Entry 4BW2 (X-ray diffraction, 1.92 A resolution); this record covers chain A.

[Chain A]
Name: Bromodomain-containing protein 4
Organism: Homo sapiens
Notes: fragment: n-terminal bromodomain, residues 42-168
UniProt: O60885 (BRD4_HUMAN); residue numbers follow UniProt; this construct covers 44-168
Amino-acid sequence (127 residues; row label = number of the first residue in the row):
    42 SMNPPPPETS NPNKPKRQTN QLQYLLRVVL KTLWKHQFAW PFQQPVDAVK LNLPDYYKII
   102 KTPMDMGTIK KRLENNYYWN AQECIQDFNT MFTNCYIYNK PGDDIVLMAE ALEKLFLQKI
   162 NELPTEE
Sequence notes: expression tag (42-43)
Swiss-Prot annotation at these positions:
  - site: Asn-140 (Acetylated histone binding)
  - cross-link: Lys-99 (Glycyl lysine isopeptide (Lys-Gly) (interchain with G-Cter in SUMO2))
  - natural variant: Asp-145 (D145G: Found in a patient with a neurodevelopmental syndrome; uncertain significance)
  - mutagenesis: Asn-140 (N140A: Abolishes binding to acetylated histones)
Residues lining bound ligands: UTH (4-((2-(TERT-BUTYL)PHENYL)AMINO)-7-(3,5-dimethylisoxazol-4-yl)-1,8-naphthyridine-3-carboxylic acid): Trp-81, Pro-82, Phe-83, Val-87, Leu-92, Leu-94, Tyr-97, Cys-136, Tyr-139, Asn-140, Asp-145, Ile-146, Met-149

[In short]
Bound to chain A: compound UTH. UniProt lists one mutagenesis site.
Chain A is Bromodomain-containing protein 4 (Homo sapiens); the structure, The first bromodomain of human BRD4
in complex with 3,5 dimethylisoxaxole ligand, was determined by X-ray diffraction together with 4BW1, 4BW3 and
4BW4 from the same study.
